7N94 - chains A and E of the 3 polymer chains in the assembly; structure by X-ray diffraction, 2.85 A resolution.

Chain A:
Protein: LINE-1 retrotransposable element ORF2 protein
Organism: Homo sapiens
Notes: EC 2.7.7.49, 3.1.21.-
UniProtKB: O00370 (LORF2_HUMAN); residues 1-238 here = UniProt positions 1-238
Sequence (238 residues; row label = number of the first residue in the row):
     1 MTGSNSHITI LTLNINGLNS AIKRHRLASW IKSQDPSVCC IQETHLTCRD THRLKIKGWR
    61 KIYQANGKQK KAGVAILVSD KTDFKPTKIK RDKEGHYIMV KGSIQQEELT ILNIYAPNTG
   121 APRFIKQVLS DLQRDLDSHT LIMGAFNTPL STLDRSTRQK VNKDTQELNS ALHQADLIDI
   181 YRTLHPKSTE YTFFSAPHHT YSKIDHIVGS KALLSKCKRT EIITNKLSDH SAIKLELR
Disordered / not traced: 1-6
Construct notes: conflict Ile-15 (Val in O00370), Ala-21 (Pro in O00370), Thr-152 (Ile in O00370), Ala-175 (Thr in O00370); engineered mutation Ala-145 (Asp in O00370), Lys-226 (Tyr in O00370)
Swiss-Prot annotation at these positions:
  - binding site (Mg(2+)): Glu-43
From the paper describing this entry:
  - binding site for the 18-nt DNA strand: Glu-43, Tyr-115, Asn-147, His-198
  - mutagenesis - R155A, S202A: decreased catalytic activity (citing earlier work)
  - mutagenesis - I204Y: abolished catalytic activity (citing earlier work)

Chain E:
Molecule: 18-nt DNA strand
Sequence (18 nucleotides; row label = number of the first residue in the row):
     1 AGCCCTTAAA AAGGAGCT
Disordered / not traced: 18

How chain A and chain E interact:
Pairs across the interface (16; chain A residue first):
  Asn-16(A) / DA11(E)  sugar contact
  Gly-17(A) / DA11(E)  phosphate contact
  Gly-17(A) / DA12(E)  phosphate contact
  Leu-18(A) / DA12(E)  phosphate contact
  Asn-19(A) / DA12(E)  hydrogen bond to the phosphate
  Ser-20(A) / DA12(E)  phosphate contact
  Lys-23(A) / DA11(E)  salt bridge to the phosphate
  His-45(A) / DA11(E)  phosphate contact
  His-45(A) / DA12(E)  salt bridge to the phosphate
  Lys-70(A) / DA12(E)  phosphate contact
  Lys-70(A) / DG13(E)  phosphate contact
  Ala-196(A) / DA8(E)  phosphate contact
  Ala-196(A) / DA9(E)  sugar contact
  Pro-197(A) / DT7(E)  base contact
  Pro-197(A) / DA8(E)  sugar contact
  His-198(A) / DT7(E)  base contact
Also at the interface, not in a pair above, chain A (13 interface residues in all): Asn-162, Leu-227
Also at the interface, not in a pair above, chain E (8 interface residues in all): DG2, DA10

Overview:
Chain A and chain E form an interface of 13 and 8 residues respectively; the contacts include 1 hydrogen bond
and 2 salt bridges. Polar pairs include Asn-19(A)/DA12(E), Lys-23(A)/DA11(E) and His-45(A)/DA12(E). From the
paper: a binding site for the 18-nt DNA strand at Glu-43(A), Tyr-115(A) and Asn-147(A) among others; R155A and
S202A of chain A reduce catalytic activity.
Chain A is LINE-1 retrotransposable element ORF2 protein (Homo sapiens) and chain E is an 18-nt DNA strand;
the structure, LINE-1 endonuclease domain complex with DNA, was determined by X-ray diffraction together with
7N8K and 7N8S from the same study.
